PDB entry 8K4E | electron microscopy, 3.40 A resolution | chains J and A of the 22 polymer chains in the assembly

== Chain J ==
Name: 30S ribosomal protein S10
Organism: Escherichia coli K-12
UniProtKB: P0A7R5 (RS10_ECOLI); residue numbers follow UniProt; this construct covers 1-103
Sequence (103 residues; numbered 1 to 103; the number before each row is that of its first residue):
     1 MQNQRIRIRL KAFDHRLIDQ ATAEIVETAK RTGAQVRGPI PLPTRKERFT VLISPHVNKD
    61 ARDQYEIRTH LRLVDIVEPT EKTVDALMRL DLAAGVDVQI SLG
Unresolved in the structure: 1-4, 103

== Chain A ==
Molecule: 16S rRNA
Organism: Escherichia coli K-12
Sequence (1554 nucleotides; numbered 1 to 1554; the number before each row is that of its first residue):
     1 AAAUUGAAGA GUUUGAUCAU GGCUCAGAUU GAACGCUGGC GGCAGGCCUA ACACAUGCAA
    61 GUCGAACGGU AACAGGAAGA AGCUUGCUUC UUUGCUGACG AGUGGCGGAC GGGUGAGUAA
   121 UGUCUGGGAA ACUGCCUGAU GGAGGGGGAU AACUACUGGA AACGGUAGCU AAUACCGCAU
   181 AACGUCGCAA GACCAAAGAG GGGGACCUUC GGGCCUCUUG CCAUCGGAUG UGCCCAGAUG
   241 GGAUUAGCUA GUAGGUGGGG UAACGGCUCA CCUAGGCGAC GAUCCCUAGC UGGUCUGAGA
   301 GGAUGACCAG CCACACUGGA ACUGAGACAC GGUCCAGACU CCUACGGGAG GCAGCAGUGG
   361 GGAAUAUUGC ACAAUGGGCG CAAGCCUGAU GCAGCCAUGC CGCGUGUAUG AAGAAGGCCU
   421 UCGGGUUGUA AAGUACUUUC AGCGGGGAGG AAGGGAGUAA AGUUAAUACC UUUGCUCAUU
   481 GACGUUACCC GCAGAAGAAG CACCGGCUAA CUCCGUGCCA GCAGCCGCGG UAAUACGGAG
   541 GGUGCAAGCG UUAAUCGGAA UUACUGGGCG UAAAGCGCAC GCAGGCGGUU UGUUAAGUCA
   601 GAUGUGAAAU CCCCGGGCUC AACCUGGGAA CUGCAUCUGA UACUGGCAAG CUUGAGUCUC
   661 GUAGAGGGGG GUAGAAUUCC AGGUGUAGCG GUGAAAUGCG UAGAGAUCUG GAGGAAUACC
   721 GGUGGCGAAG GCGGCCCCCU GGACGAAGAC UGACGCUCAG GUGCGAAAGC GUGGGGAGCA
   781 AACAGGAUUA GAUACCCUGG UAGUCCACGC CGUAAACGAU GUCGACUUGG AGGUUGUGCC
   841 CUUGAGGCGU GGCUUCCGGA GCUAACGCGU UAAGUCGACC GCCUGGGGAG UACGGCCGCA
   901 AGGUUAAAAC UCAAAUGAAU UGACGGGGGC CCGCACAAGC GGUGGAGCAU GUGGUUUAAU
   961 UCGAUGCAAC GCGAAGAACC UUACCUGGUC UUGACAUCCA CGGAAGUUUU CAGAGAUGAG
  1021 AAUGUGCCUU CGGGAACCGU GAGACAGGUG CUGCAUGGCU GUCGUCAGCU CGUGUUGUGA
  1081 AAUGUUGGGU UAAGUCCCGC AACGAGCGCA ACCCUUAUCC UUUGUUGCCA GCGGUCCGGC
  1141 CGGGAACUCA AAGGAGACUG CCAGUGAUAA ACUGGAGGAA GGUGGGGAUG ACGUCAAGUC
  1201 AUCAUGGCCC UUACGACCAG GGCUACACAC GUGCUACAAU GGCGCAUACA AAGAGAAGCG
  1261 ACCUCGCGAG AGCAAGCGGA CCUCAUAAAG UGCGUCGUAG UCCGGAUUGG AGUCUGCAAC
  1321 UCGACUCCAU GAAGUCGGAA UCGCUAGUAA UCGUGGAUCA GAAUGCCACG GUGAAUACGU
  1381 UCCCGGGCCU UGUACACACC GCCCGUCACA CCAUGGGAGU GGGUUGCAAA AGAAGUAGGU
  1441 AGCUUAACCU UCGGGAGGGC GCUUACCACU UUGUGAUUCA UGACUGGGGU GAAGUCGUAA
  1501 CAAGGUAACC GUAGGGGAAC CUGCGGUUGG AUCACCUCCU UACCUUAAAG AAGC
Unresolved in the structure: 1391-1503, 1540-1554

== How chain J and chain A interact ==
Residue-residue contacts - 58 pairs, chain J then chain A:
  Arg-9(J) / U1126(A)  hydrogen bond to the base
  Arg-9(J) / G1279(A)  salt bridge to the phosphate
  Arg-9(J) / A1280(A)  salt bridge to the phosphate
  His-15(J) / A1152(A)  hydrogen bond to the phosphate
  His-15(J) / G1153(A)  salt bridge to the phosphate
  Arg-37(J) / U1123(A)  phosphate contact
  Arg-37(J) / G1124(A)  phosphate contact
  Gly-38(J) / U1123(A)  sugar contact
  Pro-39(J) / U1123(A)  hydrogen bond to the sugar
  Ile-40(J) / U1123(A)  base contact
  Ile-40(J) / U1125(A)  base contact
  Ile-40(J) / A1150(A)  base contact
  Pro-41(J) / A1151(A)  sugar contact
  Leu-42(J) / U1126(A)  base contact
  Leu-42(J) / A1150(A)  hydrogen bond to the sugar
  Leu-42(J) / A1151(A)  sugar contact
  Leu-42(J) / A1280(A)  phosphate contact
  Pro-43(J) / A1150(A)  sugar contact
  Pro-43(J) / A1151(A)  phosphate contact
  Pro-43(J) / A1280(A)  base contact
  Thr-44(J) / A1151(A)  hydrogen bond to the phosphate
  Thr-44(J) / A1152(A)  phosphate contact
  Arg-45(J) / A1254(A)  salt bridge to the phosphate
  Arg-45(J) / G1255(A)  salt bridge to the phosphate
  Lys-46(J) / G1253(A)  phosphate contact
  Lys-46(J) / A1254(A)  phosphate contact
  Glu-47(J) / A1254(A)  phosphate contact
  Arg-48(J) / G1253(A)  salt bridge to the phosphate
  Thr-50(J) / A975(A)  base contact
  Thr-50(J) / C1367(A)  sugar contact
  Ile-53(J) / C1059(A)  hydrogen bond to the sugar
  Ile-53(J) / U1060(A)  sugar contact
  Ser-54(J) / U1060(A)  sugar contact
  Pro-55(J) / G1058(A)  base contact
  Pro-55(J) / C1059(A)  sugar contact
  His-56(J) / G963(A)  hydrogen bond to the sugar
  His-56(J) / A964(A)  sugar contact
  His-56(J) / G973(A)  sugar contact
  His-56(J) / G1198(A)  hydrogen bond to the sugar
  His-56(J) / U1199(A)  sugar contact
  Asn-58(J) / U1060(A)  hydrogen bond to the sugar
  Asn-58(J) / G1061(A)  hydrogen bond to the sugar
  Lys-59(J) / C972(A)  salt bridge to the phosphate
  Lys-59(J) / G973(A)  salt bridge to the phosphate
  Lys-59(J) / A975(A)  salt bridge to the phosphate
  Ala-61(J) / G1061(A)  phosphate contact
  Arg-62(J) / A975(A)  hydrogen bond to the base
  Arg-62(J) / C1366(A)  hydrogen bond to the sugar
  Arg-62(J) / C1367(A)  salt bridge to the phosphate
  Arg-68(J) / C1114(A)  phosphate contact
  Arg-68(J) / U1115(A)  salt bridge to the phosphate
  His-70(J) / A1152(A)  salt bridge to the phosphate
  Leu-71(J) / A1280(A)  phosphate contact
  Arg-72(J) / A1151(A)  hydrogen bond to the phosphate
  Arg-72(J) / A1152(A)  phosphate contact
  Leu-73(J) / U1125(A)  sugar contact
  Leu-73(J) / U1126(A)  base contact
  Asp-75(J) / U1125(A)  sugar contact
Interface residues without a listed pair, chain J (32 interface residues in all): Leu-52, Val-57, Gln-64
Interface residues without a listed pair, chain A (32 interface residues in all): A969, G971, U1202, A1368

== Summary ==
The chain J/chain A interface involves 32 residues from each chain, with 13 hydrogen bonds and 12 salt
bridges. Polar contacts include Arg-9(J)/U1126(A), Arg-62(J)/A975(A) and Pro-39(J)/U1123(A).
Chain J is 30S ribosomal protein S10 and chain A is 16S rRNA, both from Escherichia coli K-12; the structure,
Cryo-EM structure of 30S ribosome with cleaved AP-mRNA bound complex-II, was determined by electron microscopy
together with 8K3O from the same study.
